6XQP - chains E and F of the 4 polymer chains in the assembly; structure by X-ray diffraction, 2.90 A resolution.

== Chain E ==
Molecule: TRAV12-2 alpha chain
Source organism: Homo sapiens
Sequence (205 residues; numbered 1 to 205; the number before each row is that of its first residue):
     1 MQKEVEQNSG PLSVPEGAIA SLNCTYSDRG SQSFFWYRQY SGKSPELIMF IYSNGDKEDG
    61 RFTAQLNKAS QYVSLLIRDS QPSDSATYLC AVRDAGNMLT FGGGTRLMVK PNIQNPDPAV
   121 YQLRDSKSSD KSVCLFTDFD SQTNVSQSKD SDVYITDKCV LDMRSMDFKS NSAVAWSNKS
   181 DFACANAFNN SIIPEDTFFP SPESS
Unresolved in the structure: 1-3, 126-130, 202-205
Cystine bridges: Cys24-Cys90, Cys134-Cys184

== Chain F ==
Molecule: TRBV29-1
Source organism: Homo sapiens
Sequence (248 residues; numbered 1 to 248; the number before each row is that of its first residue):
     1 MSAVISQKPS RDICQRGTSL TIQCQVDSQV TMMFWYRQQP GQSLTLIATA NQGSEATYES
    61 GFVIDKFPIS RPNLTFSTLT VSNMSPEDSS IYLCSVGGDS LIGNQPQHFG DGTRLSILED
   121 LKNVFPPEVA VFEPSEAEIS HTQKATLVCL ATGFYPDHVE LSWWVNGKEV HSGVCTDPQP
   181 LKEQPALNDS RYALSSRLRV SATFWQNPRN HFRCQVQFYG LSENDEWTQD RAKPVTQIVS
   241 AEAWGRAD
Unresolved in the structure: 1, 248
Cystine bridges: Cys24-Cys94, Cys149-Cys214
What the authors report for this chain:
  - contacts within the chain: Thr31-Asp99 (hydrogen bond), Met32-Gly97 (hydrogen bond)
  - binding site for the ligand 2LJ: Asp99

== Interface between chain E and chain F ==
Disulfides between the chains: Cys159(E)-Cys175(F)
Contacting residue pairs - 68 pairs, chain E then chain F:
  Phe35(E) with Pro106(F), hydrophobic
  Tyr37(E) with Gln107(F), hydrogen bond (side chain-backbone); Phe109(F), hydrophobic
  Gln39(E) with Gln38(F), hydrogen bond
  Ser44(E) with Leu93(F); Gly110(F), hydrogen bond (side chain-backbone); Asp111(F)
  Pro45(E) with Phe109(F), hydrophobic
  Leu47(E) with Pro106(F), hydrophobic
  Arg93(E) with Asn104(F); Gln105(F)
  Asn97(E) with Met32(F)
  Met98(E) with Phe34(F), hydrophobic
  Leu99(E) with Gln107(F)
  Phe101(E) with Tyr36(F); Leu44(F), hydrophobic; Phe109(F), hydrophobic
  Gly103(E) with Ser43(F)
  Asp117(E) with His141(F), salt bridge
  Tyr121(E) with Ser135(F); Ala137(F); Glu138(F); His141(F)
  Gln122(E) with Ser135(F)
  Leu123(E) with Phe132(F), hydrophobic; Glu133(F); Ser135(F); Val148(F), hydrophobic
  Arg124(E) with Phe132(F); Glu133(F), hydrogen bond (backbone-backbone)
  Asp125(E) with Val131(F); Phe132(F)
  Lys131(E) with Phe132(F)
  Val133(E) with Phe132(F), hydrophobic; Leu150(F), hydrophobic
  Leu135(E) with Thr146(F)
  Thr137(E) with Arg199(F)
  Asp138(E) with Thr142(F); Arg199(F), salt bridge
  Tyr154(E) with Leu181(F), hydrophobic; Glu183(F), hydrogen bond (side chain-backbone)
  Ile155(E) with Leu181(F)
  Thr156(E) with Asp177(F); Ser195(F)
  Cys159(E) with Cys175(F), disulfide; Thr176(F); Arg197(F)
  Val160(E) with Cys175(F), hydrogen bond (backbone-side chain)
  Leu161(E) with Gly173(F); Cys175(F), hydrophobic; Arg199(F)
  Asp162(E) with Ser172(F), hydrogen bond (backbone-side chain); Gly173(F), hydrogen bond (backbone-backbone)
  Met163(E) with Lys144(F); Ser172(F); Arg199(F)
  Arg164(E) with Ser172(F), hydrogen bond (backbone-side chain)
  Met166(E) with Lys144(F), hydrogen bond; Ser201(F)
  Phe168(E) with Lys144(F); Arg199(F)
  Ser170(E) with Arg199(F), hydrogen bond
  Ser172(E) with Arg197(F), hydrogen bond
  Val174(E) with Arg197(F)
  Trp176(E) with Leu150(F), hydrophobic; Ala193(F), hydrophobic
  Phe198(E) with His141(F)
  Pro200(E) with Ala137(F), hydrophobic
Other interface residues (no listed pair), chain E (43 interface residues in all): Ser41, Asp157, Ser165
Other interface residues (no listed pair), chain F (47 interface residues in all): Thr49, His108, Gly112, Ala130, Pro134, Val174, Pro178, Lys182, Val200

== Summary ==
Chain E and chain F form an interface of 43 and 47 residues respectively; the contacts include 1 disulfide
bond, 12 hydrogen bonds and 2 salt bridges. Polar pairs include Asp117(E)-His141(F), Asp138(E)-Arg199(F) and
Tyr37(E)-Gln107(F). From the paper: a binding site for the ligand 2LJ at Asp99(F); contacts within the chain
involving Thr31(F), Asp99(F) and Met32(F) among others.
Chain E is TRAV12-2 alpha chain and chain F is TRBV29-1, both from Homo sapiens; the structure, Structure of
human D462-E4 TCR in complex with human MR1-5-OP-RU, was determined by X-ray diffraction together with 6XQQ
from the same study.
